Entry 6GO7 (X-ray diffraction, 2.55 A resolution); this record covers chains A and E of the 7 polymer chains in the assembly.

# Chain A
Protein: DNA nucleotidylexotransferase, DNA-directed DNA/RNA polymerase mu
From: Mus musculus
Notes: EC 2.7.7.31, 2.7.7.7
UniProtKB: chimeric construct of P09838, Q9JIW4: residues 132-377 from P09838 (TDT_MOUSE) positions 132-377 (same numbers); residues 378-407 from Q9JIW4 positions 363-392 (UniProt number = residue number - 15); residues 408-511 from P09838 (TDT_MOUSE) positions 407-510 (UniProt number = residue number - 1)
Sequence (401 residues; each row starts with the number of its first residue):
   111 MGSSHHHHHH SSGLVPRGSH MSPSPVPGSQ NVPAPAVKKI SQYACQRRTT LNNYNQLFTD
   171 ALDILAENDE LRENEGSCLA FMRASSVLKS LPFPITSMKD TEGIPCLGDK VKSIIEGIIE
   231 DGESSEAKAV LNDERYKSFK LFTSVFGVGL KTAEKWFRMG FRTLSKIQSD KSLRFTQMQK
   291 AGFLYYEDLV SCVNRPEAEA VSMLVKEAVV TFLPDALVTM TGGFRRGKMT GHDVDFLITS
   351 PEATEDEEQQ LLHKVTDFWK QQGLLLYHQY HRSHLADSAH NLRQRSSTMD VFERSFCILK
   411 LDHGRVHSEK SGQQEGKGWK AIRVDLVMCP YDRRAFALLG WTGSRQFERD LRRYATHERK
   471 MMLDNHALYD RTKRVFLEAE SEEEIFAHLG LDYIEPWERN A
Not modelled in the structure: 111-148, 384-401, 419-425
Construct notes: initiating methionine (111); expression tag (112-131); conflict Val401 (Ala386 in Q9JIW4)
Metal / ion sites: Na+: Thr253, Val255, Val258 (shared with DG6(E) of chain E); Mg2+: Asp343, Asp345 (together with 2',3'-dideoxycytidine 5'-triphosphate)
Residues lining bound ligands: 2',3'-dideoxycytidine 5'-triphosphate (DCT): Gly332, Gly333, Arg336, Lys338, Thr340, Gly341, His342, Asp343, Asp345, Gly450, Trp451, Thr452, Gly453, Ser454, Arg455, Glu458
UniProt features mapped onto this chain:
  - region: Val258 to Thr262 (Involved in DNA binding)
  - binding site (a 2'-deoxyribonucleoside 5'-triphosphate): Gly333 to Lys338, His342 to Asp345, Gly450, Trp451
  - binding site (Mg(2+)): Asp343, Asp345, Asp435
  - modified residue: Ser134 (Phosphoserine)

# Chain E
Molecule: 7-nt DNA strand
Sequence (7 nucleotides; row label = number of the first residue in the row):
     1 TTTTTGC
Metal / ion sites: Na+: DG6 (shared with Thr253(A), Val255(A), Val258(A) of chain A)

# Interface between chain A and chain E
Pairs across the interface - 18 pairs, chain A then chain E:
  Gly257(A) with DT5(E), sugar contact; DG6(E), hydrogen bond to the phosphate
  Val258(A) with DT5(E), phosphate contact; DG6(E), phosphate contact
  Gly259(A) with DT5(E), hydrogen bond to the phosphate
  Lys261(A) with DT4(E), phosphate contact; DT5(E), phosphate contact
  Thr262(A) with DT4(E), hydrogen bond to the phosphate; DT5(E), hydrogen bond to the phosphate
  Met288(A) with DT5(E), sugar contact; DG6(E), sugar contact
  His342(A) with DC7(E), salt bridge to the phosphate
  Gln379(A) with DT5(E), base contact
  His381(A) with DG6(E), hydrogen bond to the base
  Arg404(A) with DC7(E), sugar contact
  Phe406(A) with DG6(E), sugar contact
  Arg433(A) with DC7(E), salt bridge to the phosphate
  Trp451(A) with DC7(E), base contact
Also at the interface, not in a pair above, chain A (15 interface residues in all): Phe256, Leu260

# Overview
Chain A and chain E form an interface of 15 and 4 residues respectively, with 5 hydrogen bonds and 2 salt
bridges. Polar pairs include His381(A)-DG6(E), Gly257(A)-DG6(E) and Gly259(A)-DT5(E). Ligands of chain A:
2',3'-dideoxycytidine 5'-triphosphate.
Chain A is DNA nucleotidylexotransferase, DNA-directed DNA/RNA polymerase mu (Mus musculus) and chain E is a
7-nt DNA strand; the structure, TdT chimera (Loop1 of pol mu) - full DNA synapsis complex, was determined by
X-ray diffraction together with 6GO3, 6GO4, 6GO5 and 6GO6 from the same study.
